7XJK - chains C and E of the 6 polymer chains in the assembly; structure by electron microscopy, 3.30 A resolution.

# Chain C
Name: Guanine nucleotide-binding protein G(I)/G(S)/G(T) subunit beta-1
Organism: Homo sapiens
UniProtKB: P62873 (GBB1_HUMAN); numbering as in UniProt (aligned over 1-340)
Sequence (348 residues; numbered -7 to 340; the number before each row is that of its first residue; numbers below 1 keep their minus sign (His-7 is residue -7)):
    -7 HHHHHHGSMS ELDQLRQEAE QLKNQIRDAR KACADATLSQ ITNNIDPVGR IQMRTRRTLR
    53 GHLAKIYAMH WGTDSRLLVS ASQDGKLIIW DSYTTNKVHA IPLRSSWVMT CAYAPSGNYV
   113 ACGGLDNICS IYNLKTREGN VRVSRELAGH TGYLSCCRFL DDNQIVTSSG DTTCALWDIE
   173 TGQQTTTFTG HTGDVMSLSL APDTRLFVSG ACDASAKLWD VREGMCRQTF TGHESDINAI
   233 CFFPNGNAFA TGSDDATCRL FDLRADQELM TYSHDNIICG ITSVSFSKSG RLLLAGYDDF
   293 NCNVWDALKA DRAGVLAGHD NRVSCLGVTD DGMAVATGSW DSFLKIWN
Not modelled in the structure: -7 to 2
Sequence notes: expression tag (-7 to 0)
Swiss-Prot annotation at these positions:
  - modified residue: Ser2 (N-acetylserine), His266 (Phosphohistidine)
  - natural variant: Leu30 (L30F: In MRD42; uncertain significance), Arg52 (R52G: In MRD42), Gly64 (G64V: In MRD42), Asp76 (D76E: In MRD42; D76G: In MRD42), Gly77 (G77S: In MRD42), Lys78 (K78R: In MRD42), Ile80 (I80N: In MRD42; I80T: In MRD42), His91 (H91R: In MRD42; uncertain significance), Ala92 (A92T: In MRD42), Pro94 (P94S: In MRD42), Leu95 (L95P: In MRD42), Arg96 (R96L: In MRD42), 5 further natural variant entries in UniProt

# Chain E
Name: single Fab chain (svFv16)
Organism: Homo sapiens
Notes: antibody fragment or engineered binder
Sequence (300 residues; row label = number of the first residue in the row; note: 3 numbers in that range are skipped by the numbering (no residue carries them; nothing is unmodelled there); a row labelled like 120A-120O holds insertion residues (120A, then the next letters in order); numbers below 1 keep their minus sign (Gly-2 is residue -2)):
    -2 GRPDVQLVES GGGLVQPGGS RKLSCSASGF AFSSFGMHWV RQAPEKGLEW VAYISSGSGT
    58 IYYADTVKGR FTISRDDPKN TLFLQMTSLR SEDTAMYYCV RSIYYYGSSP FDFWGQGTTL
   118 TVS
120A-120O SGGGGSGGGGSGGGG
   124 SDIVMTQATS SVPVTPGESV SISCRSSKSL LHSNGNTYLY WFLQRPGQSP QLLIYRMSNL
   184 ASGVPDRFSG SGSGTAFTLT ISRLEAEDVG VYYCMQHLEY PLTFGAGTKL ELKAAAGAPL
   244 EVLFQGPGAW SHPQFEKGAE DQVDPRLIDG KGAAHHHHHH HH
Not modelled in the structure: -2 to 1, 120A-120O, 138, 236-285
Disulfides: Cys147-Cys217

# How chain C and chain E interact
Pairs across the interface - 12 pairs, chain C then chain E:
  Asp66(C) - Tyr103(E)
  Arg68(C) - Tyr103(E)
  Leu69(C) - Tyr103(E)  hydrophobic
  Val90(C) - Tyr102(E)  hydrophobic
  His91(C) - Tyr102(E)
  Arg129(C) - Val2(E)
  Glu130(C) - Gly26(E)
  Glu130(C) - Phe27(E)
  Glu130(C) - Ala28(E)  hydrogen bond (backbone-backbone)
  Gly131(C) - Ser31(E)
  Gly131(C) - Phe32(E)
  Asn132(C) - Ala28(E)
Also at the interface, not in a pair above, chain E (9 interface residues in all): Arg98

# In short
Chain C and chain E each contribute 9 residues to their interface, with 1 hydrogen bond. Its one hydrogen
bond, Glu130(C)-Ala28(E), is backbone to backbone.
Chain C is Guanine nucleotide-binding protein G(I)/G(S)/G(T) subunit beta-1 and chain E is single Fab chain
(svFv16), both from Homo sapiens; the structure, Cryo-EM structure of the galanin-bound GALR2-miniGq complex,
was determined by electron microscopy (same publication as 7XJJ and 7XJL).
